7AX0 - chain A; structure by X-ray diffraction, 2.20 A resolution.

Chain A:
Name: SconeE
From: synthetic construct
Sequence (358 residues; numbered 1 to 358; the number before each row is that of its first residue):
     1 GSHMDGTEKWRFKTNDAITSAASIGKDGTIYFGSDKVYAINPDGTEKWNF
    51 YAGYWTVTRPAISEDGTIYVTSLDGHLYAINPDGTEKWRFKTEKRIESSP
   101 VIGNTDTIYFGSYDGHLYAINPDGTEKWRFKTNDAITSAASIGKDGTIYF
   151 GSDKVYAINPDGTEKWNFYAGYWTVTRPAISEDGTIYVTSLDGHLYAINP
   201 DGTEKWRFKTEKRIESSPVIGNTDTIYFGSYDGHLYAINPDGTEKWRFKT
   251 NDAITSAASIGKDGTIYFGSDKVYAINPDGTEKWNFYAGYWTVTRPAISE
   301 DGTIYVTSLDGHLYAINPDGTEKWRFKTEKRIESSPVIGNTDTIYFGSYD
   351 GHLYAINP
Disordered / not traced: 1-10, 289-290, 330-358
Ligand contacts: Keggin (STA) (SIW): Asp16, Tyr54, Leu73, Glu93, Lys94, Arg95, Tyr113

Overview:
Chain A binds Keggin (STA).
Chain A is SconeE (synthetic construct); the structure, Crystal structure of the computationally designed
Scone-E protein co-crystallized with STA form a, was determined by X-ray diffraction, deposited together with
7AWY, 7AWZ and 7AX2.
